PDB entry 7XKQ | electron microscopy, 3.30 A resolution | chains C and D of the 8 polymer chains in the assembly

# Chain C
Protein: ATP synthase subunit alpha
From: Bacillus sp. PS3
Notes: EC 7.1.2.2
UniProt: A0A0M3VGF9 (A0A0M3VGF9_BACP3); residue numbers follow UniProt; this construct covers 1-502
Chain sequence (502 residues; row label = number of the first residue in the row):
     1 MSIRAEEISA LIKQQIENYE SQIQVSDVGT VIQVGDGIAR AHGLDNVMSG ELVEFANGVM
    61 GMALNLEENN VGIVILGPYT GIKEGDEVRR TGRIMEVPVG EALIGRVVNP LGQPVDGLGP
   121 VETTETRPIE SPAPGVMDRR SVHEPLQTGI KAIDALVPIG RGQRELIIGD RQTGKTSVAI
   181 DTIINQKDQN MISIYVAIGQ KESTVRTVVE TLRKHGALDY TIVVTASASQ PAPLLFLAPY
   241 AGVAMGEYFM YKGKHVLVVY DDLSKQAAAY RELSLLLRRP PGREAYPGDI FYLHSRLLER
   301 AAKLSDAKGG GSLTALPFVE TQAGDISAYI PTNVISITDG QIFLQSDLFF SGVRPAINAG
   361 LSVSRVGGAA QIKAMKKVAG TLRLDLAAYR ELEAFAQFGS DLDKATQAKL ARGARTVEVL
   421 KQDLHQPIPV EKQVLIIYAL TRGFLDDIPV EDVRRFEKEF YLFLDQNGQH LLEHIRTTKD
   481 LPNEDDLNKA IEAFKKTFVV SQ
Disordered / not traced: 1-23, 502
Construct notes: conflict Pro132 (Arg in A0A0M3VGF9), Ser193 (Cys in A0A0M3VGF9), Phe463 (Trp in A0A0M3VGF9)
Ion coordination: Mg2+: Thr176 (together with ATP)
Ligand contacts:
  - ADP (adenosine-5'-diphosphate): Val363, Ser364, Arg365, Arg383
  - ATP (adenosine-5'-triphosphate): Asp170, Arg171, Gln172, Thr173, Gly174, Lys175, Thr176, Ser177, Glu320, Phe349, Arg354, Gln422, Asp423, Leu424

# Chain D
Protein: ATP synthase subunit beta
From: Bacillus sp. PS3
Notes: EC 7.1.2.2
UniProt: A0A0M4U1P9 (A0A0M4U1P9_BACP3); residue numbers follow UniProt; this construct covers 1-473
Chain sequence (484 residues; row label = number of the first residue in the row; numbers below 1 keep their minus sign (Met-10 is residue -10)):
   -10 MHHHHHHHHH HMTRGRVIQV MGPVVDVKFE NGHLPAIYNA LKIQHKARNE NEVDIDLTLE
    50 VALHLGDDTV RTIAMASTDG LIRGMEVIDT GAPISVPVGE VTLGRVFNVL GEPIDLEGDI
   110 PADARRDPIH RPAPKFEELA TEVEILETGI KVVDLLAPYI KGGKIGLFGG AGVGKTVLIQ
   170 ELIHNIAQEH GGISVFAGVG ERTREGNDLY HEMKDSGVIS KTAMVFGQMN EPPGARMRVA
   230 LTGLTMAEYF RDEQGQDVLL FIDNIFRFTQ AGSEVSALLG RMPSAVGYQP TLATEMGQLQ
   290 ERITSTAKGS ITSIQAIYVP ADDYTDPAPA TTFSHLDATT NLERKLAEMG IYPAVDPLAS
   350 TSRALAPEIV GEEHYQVARK VQQTLQRYKE LQDIIAILGM DELSDEDKLV VHRARRIQFF
   410 LSQNFHVAEQ FTGQPGSYVP VKETVRGFKE ILEGKYDHLP EDAFRLVGRI EEVVEKAKAM
   470 GVEV
Disordered / not traced: -10 to 0, 472-473
Construct notes: initiating methionine (-10); expression tag (-9 to 0)
Ion coordination: Mg2+: Thr165, Glu190 (together with ADP)
Ligand contacts:
  - ADP (adenosine-5'-diphosphate): Gly159, Ala160, Gly161, Val162, Gly163, Lys164, Thr165, Val166, Glu190, Arg191, Glu194, Tyr341, Pro342, Phe414, Ala417, Phe420, Thr421
  - ATP (adenosine-5'-triphosphate): Ser351, Arg352, Tyr364, Arg368

# Interface between chain C and chain D
Residue-residue contacts - 78 pairs, chain C then chain D:
  Gly43(C) - Arg72(D)
  Leu44(C) - Arg72(D)
  Asn46(C) - Ile71(D)
  Val47(C) - Leu70(D)
  Met48(C) - Asn40(D)
  Met48(C) - Val42(D)  hydrophobic
  Met48(C) - Gly69(D)
  Met48(C) - Leu70(D)
  Met48(C) - Ile71(D)  hydrophobic
  Ser49(C) - Thr67(D)
  Ser49(C) - Asp68(D)
  Ser49(C) - Gly69(D)  hydrogen bond (backbone-backbone)
  Ser49(C) - Leu70(D)  hydrogen bond (backbone-backbone)
  Asn65(C) - Met10(D)
  Leu66(C) - Gln8(D)
  Leu66(C) - Val9(D)  hydrogen bond (backbone-backbone)
  Leu66(C) - Leu70(D)
  Leu66(C) - Arg72(D)
  Glu67(C) - Arg72(D)
  Glu68(C) - Ile7(D)
  Glu68(C) - Gln8(D)
  Val71(C) - Arg72(D)
  Arg90(C) - Asn40(D)  hydrogen bond (side chain-backbone)
  Arg93(C) - Glu39(D)  salt bridge
  Gly135(C) - Thr192(D)
  Val136(C) - Thr192(D)
  Val136(C) - Gly195(D)
  Val136(C) - Asn196(D)
  Met137(C) - Ile103(D)
  Met137(C) - Asp104(D)
  Met137(C) - Tyr199(D)  hydrophobic
  Arg139(C) - Thr192(D)
  Arg139(C) - Asn196(D)
  Ser141(C) - Asn196(D)
  Ser141(C) - Asp197(D)  hydrogen bond
  Pro280(C) - Ala266(D)  hydrophobic
  Arg283(C) - Val275(D)
  Gly288(C) - Glu263(D)
  Phe291(C) - Arg256(D)
  Phe291(C) - Gln259(D)
  Phe291(C) - Glu263(D)
  Tyr292(C) - Asn219(D)
  Tyr292(C) - Arg225(D)
  Tyr292(C) - Glu263(D)
  Ser295(C) - Met218(D)  hydrogen bond (side chain-backbone)
  Glu299(C) - Thr192(D)  hydrogen bond
  Glu299(C) - Gln217(D)
  Glu299(C) - Met218(D)
  Glu299(C) - Asn219(D)
  Ser327(C) - Ala310(D)
  Thr332(C) - Tyr307(D)
  Thr332(C) - Ala310(D)
  Ile335(C) - Ala160(D)  hydrophobic
  Ile335(C) - Arg191(D)
  Ser336(C) - Arg191(D)  hydrogen bond (backbone-side chain)
  Ser336(C) - Met218(D)
  Ser336(C) - Arg256(D)  hydrogen bond
  Ile337(C) - Arg191(D)  hydrogen bond (backbone-side chain)
  Thr338(C) - Arg191(D)  hydrogen bond (backbone-side chain)
  Asp339(C) - Arg191(D)
  Asp339(C) - Arg193(D)  salt bridge
  Gly360(C) - Glu337(D)
  Leu361(C) - Glu337(D)
  Arg365(C) - Gly161(D)
  Arg365(C) - Arg191(D)
  Arg365(C) - Phe420(D)
  Gly367(C) - Gln419(D)
  Arg383(C) - Tyr341(D)  hydrogen bond
  Leu384(C) - Tyr341(D)  hydrophobic
  Ala387(C) - Glu337(D)
  Ala388(C) - Arg454(D)
  Glu391(C) - Arg404(D)  salt bridge
  Phe395(C) - Arg404(D)
  Phe398(C) - Ile384(D)  hydrophobic
  Phe398(C) - Ala385(D)
  Phe398(C) - Gly388(D)
  Phe398(C) - Met389(D)  hydrogen bond (backbone-backbone)
  Lys409(C) - Asp451(D)  salt bridge
Also at the interface, not in a pair above, chain C (59 interface residues in all): Asp45, Gly50, Leu64, Gly92, Glu130, Ala133, Pro134, Arg140, Val142, Asp289, Ser364, Val366, Gly368, Gly380, Leu392
Also at the interface, not in a pair above, chain D (55 interface residues in all): Glu41, Glu190, Phe215, Glu220, Pro221, Asp315, Met338, Phe408, Glu450

# Summary
Chain C and chain D form an interface of 59 and 55 residues respectively, with 13 hydrogen bonds and 4 salt
bridges. Among the polar pairs are Arg93(C)-Glu39(D), Asp339(C)-Arg193(D) and Glu391(C)-Arg404(D). ADP is
bound between chain C and chain D. Bound to chain C: ATP.
Chain C is ATP synthase subunit alpha and chain D is ATP synthase subunit beta, both from Bacillus sp. PS3;
the structure, F1 domain of FoF1-ATPase with the down form of epsilon subunit from Bacillus PS3, was
determined by electron microscopy (same publication as 7XKH, 7XKO, 7XKP and 7XKR).
